Entry 9JVG (electron microscopy, 2.76 A resolution); this record covers chains A and B of the 5 polymer chains in the assembly.

[Chain A]
Protein: Guanine nucleotide-binding protein G(s) subunit alpha isoforms short
Source organism: Homo sapiens
Chain sequence (361 residues; row label = number of the first residue in the row; note: 33 numbers in that range are skipped by the numbering (no residue carries them; nothing is unmodelled there)):
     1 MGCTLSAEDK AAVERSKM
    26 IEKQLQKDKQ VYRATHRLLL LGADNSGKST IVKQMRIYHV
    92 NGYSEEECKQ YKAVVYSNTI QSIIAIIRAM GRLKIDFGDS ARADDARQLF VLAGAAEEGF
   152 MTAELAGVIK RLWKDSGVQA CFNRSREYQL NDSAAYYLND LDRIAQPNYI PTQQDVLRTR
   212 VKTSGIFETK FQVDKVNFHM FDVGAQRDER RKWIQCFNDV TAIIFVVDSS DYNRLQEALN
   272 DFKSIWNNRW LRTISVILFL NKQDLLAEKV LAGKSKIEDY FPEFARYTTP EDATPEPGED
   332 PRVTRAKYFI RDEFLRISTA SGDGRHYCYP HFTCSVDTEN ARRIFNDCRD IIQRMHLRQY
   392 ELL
Unresolved in the structure: 1-3, 92-211

[Chain B]
Protein: Guanine nucleotide-binding protein G(I)/G(S)/G(T) subunit beta-1
Source organism: Homo sapiens
Reference sequence: P62873 (GBB1_HUMAN); residue numbers follow UniProt; this construct covers 2-340
Chain sequence (377 residues; numbered -10 to 366; the number before each row is that of its first residue; numbers below 1 keep their minus sign (Met-10 is residue -10)):
   -10 MHHHHHHGSL LQSELDQLRQ EAEQLKNQIR DARKACADAT LSQITNNIDP VGRIQMRTRR
    50 TLRGHLAKIY AMHWGTDSRL LVSASQDGKL IIWDSYTTNK VHAIPLRSSW VMTCAYAPSG
   110 NYVACGGLDN ICSIYNLKTR EGNVRVSREL AGHTGYLSCC RFLDDNQIVT SSGDTTCALW
   170 DIETGQQTTT FTGHTGDVMS LSLAPDTRLF VSGACDASAK LWDVREGMCR QTFTGHESDI
   230 NAICFFPNGN AFATGSDDAT CRLFDLRADQ ELMTYSHDNI ICGITSVSFS KSGRLLLAGY
   290 DDFNCNVWDA LKADRAGVLA GHDNRVSCLG VTDDGMAVAT GSWDSFLKIW NGSSGGGGSG
   350 GGGSSGVSGW RLFKKIS
Unresolved in the structure: -10 to 2, 341-366
Sequence notes: initiating methionine (-10); expression tag (-9 to 1, 341-366)
Swiss-Prot annotation at these positions:
  - modified residue: Ser2 (N-acetylserine), His266 (Phosphohistidine)
  - natural variant: Leu30 (L30F: In MRD42; uncertain significance), Arg52 (R52G: In MRD42), Gly64 (G64V: In MRD42), Asp76 (D76E: In MRD42; D76G: In MRD42), Gly77 (G77S: In MRD42), Lys78 (K78R: In MRD42), Ile80 (I80N: In MRD42; I80T: In MRD42), His91 (H91R: In MRD42; uncertain significance), Ala92 (A92T: In MRD42), Pro94 (P94S: In MRD42), Leu95 (L95P: In MRD42), Arg96 (R96L: In MRD42), 5 further natural variant entries in UniProt

[How chain A and chain B interact]
Contacting residue pairs (51; chain A residue first):
  Val13(A) - Asn88(B)
  Arg15(A) - Val90(B)  hydrogen bond (side chain-backbone)
  Arg15(A) - His91(B)
  Ser16(A) - Asn88(B)
  Ser16(A) - Lys89(B)  hydrogen bond (side chain-backbone)
  Ile26(A) - Lys89(B)
  Ile26(A) - Val90(B)
  Glu27(A) - Lys89(B)  salt bridge
  Leu30(A) - Gly53(B)
  Leu30(A) - Leu55(B)
  Leu30(A) - Ile80(B)  hydrophobic
  Leu30(A) - Lys89(B)
  Asp33(A) - Leu55(B)
  Asp33(A) - Lys78(B)  salt bridge
  Lys34(A) - Leu55(B)
  Tyr37(A) - Leu55(B)  hydrophobic
  Tyr37(A) - Ala56(B)
  Thr214(A) - Asn119(B)  hydrogen bond (backbone-side chain)
  Thr214(A) - His142(B)
  Ser215(A) - Asp118(B)
  Gly216(A) - Leu117(B)
  Gly216(A) - Asp118(B)  hydrogen bond (backbone-backbone)
  Gly216(A) - Asn119(B)
  Ile217(A) - Trp99(B)
  Ile217(A) - Leu117(B)
  Ile217(A) - Asp118(B)
  Phe232(A) - Trp99(B)
  Ala236(A) - Asn119(B)
  Ala236(A) - Thr143(B)
  Gln237(A) - Asn119(B)  hydrogen bond
  Gln237(A) - Gly144(B)
  Gln237(A) - Tyr145(B)
  Arg238(A) - Gly162(B)  hydrogen bond (side chain-backbone)
  Arg238(A) - Asp186(B)  salt bridge
  Arg242(A) - Cys204(B)  hydrogen bond (side chain-backbone)
  Arg242(A) - Asp228(B)  salt bridge
  Lys243(A) - Tyr145(B)
  Trp244(A) - Leu117(B)  hydrophobic
  Trp244(A) - Tyr145(B)
  Gln246(A) - Tyr59(B)
  Gln246(A) - Arg314(B)
  Gln246(A) - Trp332(B)
  Cys247(A) - Lys57(B)
  Cys247(A) - Tyr59(B)
  Cys247(A) - Gln75(B)  hydrogen bond
  Cys247(A) - Trp99(B)  hydrophobic
  Phe248(A) - Trp99(B)  hydrophobic
  Phe248(A) - Leu117(B)  hydrophobic
  Asp250(A) - Lys57(B)  salt bridge
  Trp281(A) - Asp290(B)
  Trp281(A) - Arg314(B)
Other interface residues (no listed pair), chain A (28 interface residues in all): Ala12, Arg42, Glu240
Other interface residues (no listed pair), chain B (36 interface residues in all): Asp76, Ala92, Ser97, Ser98, Gly141, Asp163, Thr164, Thr184, Asp246

[Overview]
28 residues of chain A face 36 of chain B across their interface, with 8 hydrogen bonds and 5 salt bridges.
Polar contacts include Glu27(A)-Lys89(B), Asp33(A)-Lys78(B) and Arg238(A)-Asp186(B).
Chain A is Guanine nucleotide-binding protein G(s) subunit alpha isoforms short and chain B is Guanine
nucleotide-binding protein G(I)/G(S)/G(T) subunit beta-1, both from Homo sapiens; the structure, Cryo-EM
structure of the mmGPR4-Gs complex in pH6.2, was determined by electron microscopy (same publication as 8ZD1,
8ZF6, 8ZF9, 8ZFA and 8ZFC).
